PDB entry 4A0Z | X-ray diffraction, 1.90 A resolution | chains A and B

Chain A (and B):
Name: Transcription factor fapr
From: Staphylococcus aureus
Notes: chain B of this document is another copy of the same molecule, construct and numbering; everything in this record applies to it too
UniProtKB: D6UB50 (D6UB50_STAAU); residue numbers follow UniProt; this construct covers 1-190
Amino-acid sequence (190 residues; each row starts with the number of its first residue):
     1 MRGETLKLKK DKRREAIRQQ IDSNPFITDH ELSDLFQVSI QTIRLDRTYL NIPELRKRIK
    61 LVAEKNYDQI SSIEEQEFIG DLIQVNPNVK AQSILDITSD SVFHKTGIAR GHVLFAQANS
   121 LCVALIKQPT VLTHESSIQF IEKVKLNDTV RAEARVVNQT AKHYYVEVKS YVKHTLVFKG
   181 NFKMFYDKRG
Disordered / not traced: 1-6, 190 (chain B: 1-51, 190)
Residues lining bound ligands:
  - malonyl-coenzyme A (MLC), molecule 1: Phe-103, Ile-108, Ala-109, Arg-110, Gly-111, Phe-140, Ile-141, Glu-142, Lys-143
  - malonyl-coenzyme A (MLC), molecule 2: Asn-119, Ser-120, Val-123, Thr-130, Leu-132, Thr-133, His-134, Lys-162, Phe-185, Asp-187, Arg-189
What the authors report for this chain:
  - binding site for malonyl-coenzyme A: Arg-110, Gly-111, Asn-119, Leu-132
  - self-association interface (contacts with another copy of this molecule); pairs are residue here / residue on that copy: Glu-77/His-104 (hydrogen bond), Lys-105/Glu-74, Arg-110/Glu-77 (hydrogen bond)
  - contacts within the chain: Arg-56/Asp-96 (salt bridge), Ile-59/Ile-83 (hydrophobic contact), Asn-66/Leu-82 (hydrogen bond), Tyr-67/Leu-82 (hydrophobic contact), Tyr-67/Phe-78 (hydrophobic contact)
  - conformationally variable residues (loop rearrangement): Ile-70 to Leu-82
  - mutagenesis - R110A: decreased growth
  - mutagenesis - G111V/L132W: abolished growth

How chain A and chain B interact:
Pairs across the interface (45):
  Ile-73(A) / Phe-103(B)  hydrophobic
  Ile-73(A) / Arg-110(B)
  Glu-74(A) / His-104(B)  salt bridge
  Glu-74(A) / Lys-105(B)
  Glu-77(A) / Val-102(B)
  Glu-77(A) / Phe-103(B)
  Glu-77(A) / His-104(B)  hydrogen bond (side chain-backbone)
  Glu-77(A) / Arg-110(B)  hydrogen bond (backbone-side chain)
  Phe-103(A) / Ile-73(B)  hydrophobic
  Phe-103(A) / Glu-77(B)
  His-104(A) / Glu-74(B)  salt bridge
  His-104(A) / Glu-77(B)  salt bridge
  Arg-110(A) / Ile-73(B)
  Arg-110(A) / Glu-77(B)  hydrogen bond (side chain-backbone)
  Arg-110(A) / Ile-79(B)
  Arg-110(A) / Ser-120(B)  hydrogen bond
  Gly-111(A) / Phe-115(B)
  Gly-111(A) / Asn-119(B)
  His-112(A) / Ile-79(B)
  His-112(A) / His-112(B)
  His-112(A) / Phe-115(B)
  His-112(A) / Ala-116(B)
  Phe-115(A) / Gly-111(B)
  Phe-115(A) / His-112(B)
  Phe-115(A) / Ile-138(B)  hydrophobic
  Ala-116(A) / His-112(B)
  Ser-120(A) / Arg-110(B)  hydrogen bond
  Leu-132(A) / Lys-143(B)
  Thr-133(A) / Phe-140(B)
  His-134(A) / Gln-139(B)
  His-134(A) / Phe-140(B)  hydrogen bond (backbone-backbone)
  Glu-135(A) / Ile-138(B)
  Glu-135(A) / Gln-139(B)
  Ser-136(A) / Ser-136(B)
  Ser-136(A) / Ser-137(B)
  Ser-136(A) / Ile-138(B)  hydrogen bond (backbone-backbone)
  Ser-137(A) / Ser-136(B)
  Ile-138(A) / Phe-115(B)  hydrophobic
  Ile-138(A) / Glu-135(B)
  Ile-138(A) / Ser-136(B)  hydrogen bond (backbone-backbone)
  Gln-139(A) / His-134(B)
  Gln-139(A) / Glu-135(B)
  Phe-140(A) / Thr-133(B)
  Phe-140(A) / His-134(B)  hydrogen bond (backbone-backbone)
  Lys-143(A) / Leu-132(B)
Interface residues without a listed pair, chain A (25 interface residues in all): Ile-79, Val-102, Ile-108, Asn-119
Interface residues without a listed pair, chain B (26 interface residues in all): Ile-108

In short:
25 residues of chain A face 26 of chain B across their interface; the contacts include 9 hydrogen bonds and 3
salt bridges. Among the polar pairs are Glu-74(A)/His-104(B), His-104(A)/Glu-77(B) and Glu-77(A)/Arg-110(B).
The paper reports a binding site for malonyl-coenzyme A at Arg-110(A), Gly-111(A) and Asn-119(A) among others;
R110A of chain A reduces growth.
Chain A and chain B are both Transcription factor fapr (Staphylococcus aureus); the structure, Structure of
the global transcription regulator FapR from Staphylococcus aureus in complex with malonyl-CoA, was determined
by X-ray diffraction (same publication as 4A0X, 4A0Y and 4A12).
